PDB entry 1NU2 | X-ray diffraction, 1.90 A resolution | chains A and B

# Chain A
Protein: Disabled homolog 1
From: Mus musculus
Reference sequence: P97318 (DAB1_MOUSE); residue numbers follow UniProt; this construct covers 23-174
Amino-acid sequence (152 residues; row label = number of the first residue in the row):
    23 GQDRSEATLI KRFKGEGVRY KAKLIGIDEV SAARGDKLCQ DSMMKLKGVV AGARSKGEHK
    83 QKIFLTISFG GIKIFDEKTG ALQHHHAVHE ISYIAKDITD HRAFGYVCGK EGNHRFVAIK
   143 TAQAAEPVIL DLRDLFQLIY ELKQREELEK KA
Swiss-Prot annotation at these positions:
  - mutagenesis: Lys45 (K45A: Impairs binding to PtdIns(4,5)P2), Lys82 (K82A: Abolishes binding to PtdIns(4,5)P2), Ser114 (S114T: Abolishes interaction with APLP1), His136 (H136R: Greatly impairs interaction with APLP1), Phe158 (F158V: Abolishes interaction with APLP1)
Ligand contacts: D-myo-inositol-1,4,5-triphosphate (I3P): Lys45, Arg76, Glu80, His81, Lys82, Arg124, Lys142
Reported in the primary citation:
  - binding site for D-myo-inositol-1,4,5-triphosphate: Lys45, Arg76, His81, Lys82, Arg124, Lys142

# Chain B
Protein: peptide derived from murine Apolipoprotein E Receptor-2
Amino-acid sequence (10 residues; each row starts with the number of its first residue):
     5 NFDNPVYRKT

# How chain A and chain B interact
Pairs across the interface - 36 pairs, chain A then chain B:
  Ala55(A) - Lys13(B)
  Arg56(A) - Asp7(B)  salt bridge
  Arg56(A) - Tyr11(B)
  Asp58(A) - Asn5(B)  hydrogen bond
  Val110(A) - Asn8(B)  hydrogen bond (backbone-side chain)
  Val110(A) - Val10(B)  hydrophobic
  His111(A) - Val10(B)
  His111(A) - Tyr11(B)
  His111(A) - Arg12(B)  hydrogen bond (backbone-backbone)
  Glu112(A) - Tyr11(B)
  Ile113(A) - Asn8(B)  hydrogen bond (backbone-side chain)
  Ile113(A) - Tyr11(B)
  Ser114(A) - Asp7(B)
  Ser114(A) - Asn8(B)  hydrogen bond (backbone-backbone)
  Ser114(A) - Tyr11(B)
  Tyr115(A) - Asn5(B)  hydrogen bond
  Tyr115(A) - Phe6(B)
  Tyr115(A) - Asp7(B)
  Ile116(A) - Asn5(B)
  Ile116(A) - Phe6(B)  hydrogen bond (backbone-backbone)
  Ala117(A) - Asn5(B)
  Lys118(A) - Asn5(B)  hydrogen bond (backbone-side chain)
  Gly131(A) - Tyr11(B)  hydrogen bond (backbone-side chain)
  Lys132(A) - Tyr11(B)
  Lys132(A) - Arg12(B)  hydrogen bond (side chain-backbone)
  Lys132(A) - Lys13(B)
  Lys132(A) - Thr14(B)
  Glu133(A) - Lys13(B)  hydrogen bond (backbone-backbone)
  His136(A) - Tyr11(B)
  Ile151(A) - Phe6(B)
  Arg155(A) - Phe6(B)
  Phe158(A) - Phe6(B)  hydrophobic
  Phe158(A) - Asn8(B)
  Phe158(A) - Pro9(B)
  Ile161(A) - Val10(B)  hydrophobic
  Tyr162(A) - Val10(B)  hydrophobic
Interface residues without a listed pair, chain A (24 interface residues in all): Leu154, Gln159, Lys165

# Overview
24 residues of chain A and 10 residues of chain B are in contact, with 11 hydrogen bonds and 1 salt bridge.
Polar contacts include Arg56(A)-Asp7(B), Asp58(A)-Asn5(B) and Val110(A)-Asn8(B). Bound to chain A:
D-myo-inositol-1,4,5-triphosphate. The paper reports a binding site for D-myo-inositol-1,4,5-triphosphate at
Lys45(A), Arg76(A) and His81(A) among others.
Here chain A is Disabled homolog 1 (Mus musculus) and chain B is peptide derived from murine Apolipoprotein E
Receptor-2. Entry 1NU2 (Crystal structure of the murine Disabled-1 (Dab1) PTB domain-ApoER2 peptide-PI-4,5P2
ternary complex) was determined by X-ray diffraction, deposited together with 1NTV.
